PDB entry 6OGY | electron microscopy, 3.40 A resolution | chains A and E of the 13 polymer chains in the assembly

Chain A:
Name: RNA-dependent RNA polymerase of rotavirus A
Source organism: Rotavirus A
Notes: EC 2.7.7.48
UniProtKB: G0YZJ9 (G0YZJ9_9REOV); numbering as in UniProt (aligned over 1-1088)
Amino-acid sequence (1088 residues; each row starts with the number of its first residue):
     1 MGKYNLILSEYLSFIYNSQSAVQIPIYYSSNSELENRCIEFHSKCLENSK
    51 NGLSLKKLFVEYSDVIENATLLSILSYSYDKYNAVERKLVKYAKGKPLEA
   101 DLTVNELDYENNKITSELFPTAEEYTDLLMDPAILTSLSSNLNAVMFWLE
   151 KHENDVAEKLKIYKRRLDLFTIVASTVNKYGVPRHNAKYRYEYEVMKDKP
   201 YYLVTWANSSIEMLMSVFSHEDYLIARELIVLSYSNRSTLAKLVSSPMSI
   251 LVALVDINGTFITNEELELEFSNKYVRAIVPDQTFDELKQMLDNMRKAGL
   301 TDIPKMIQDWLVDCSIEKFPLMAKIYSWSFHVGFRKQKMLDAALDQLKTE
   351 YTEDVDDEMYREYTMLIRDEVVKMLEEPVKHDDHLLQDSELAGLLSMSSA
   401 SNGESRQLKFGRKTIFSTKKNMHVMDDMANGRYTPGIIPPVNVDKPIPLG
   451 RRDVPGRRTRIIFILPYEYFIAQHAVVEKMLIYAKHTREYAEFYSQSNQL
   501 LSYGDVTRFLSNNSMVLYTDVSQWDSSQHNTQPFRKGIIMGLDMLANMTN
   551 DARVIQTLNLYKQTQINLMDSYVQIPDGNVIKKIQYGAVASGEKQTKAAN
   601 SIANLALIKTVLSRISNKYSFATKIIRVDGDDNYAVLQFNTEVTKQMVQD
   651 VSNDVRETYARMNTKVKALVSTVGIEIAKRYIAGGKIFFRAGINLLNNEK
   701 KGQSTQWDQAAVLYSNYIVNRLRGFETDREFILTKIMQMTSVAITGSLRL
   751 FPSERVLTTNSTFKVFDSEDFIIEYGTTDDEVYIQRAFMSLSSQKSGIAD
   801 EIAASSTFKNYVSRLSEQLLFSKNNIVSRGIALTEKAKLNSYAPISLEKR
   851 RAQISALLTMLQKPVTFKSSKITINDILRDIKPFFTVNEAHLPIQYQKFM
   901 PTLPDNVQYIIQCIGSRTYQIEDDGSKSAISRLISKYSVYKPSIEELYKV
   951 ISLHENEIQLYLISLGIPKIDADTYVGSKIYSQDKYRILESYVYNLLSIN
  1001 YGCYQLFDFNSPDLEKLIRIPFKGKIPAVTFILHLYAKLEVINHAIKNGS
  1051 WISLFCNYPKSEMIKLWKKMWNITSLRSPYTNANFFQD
Disordered / not traced: 1, 34-67
From the paper describing this entry:
  - conformationally variable residues (loop rearrangement, order/disorder transition): Gln-19 to Ala-21, Gln-346 to Glu-358, Thr-487 to Leu-510, Asn-1072 to Asp-1088

Chain E:
Name: Inner capsid protein VP2
Source organism: Rotavirus A
UniProtKB: G0YZK0 (G0YZK0_9REOV); numbering as in UniProt (aligned over 1-887)
Amino-acid sequence (887 residues; numbered 1 to 887; the number before each row is that of its first residue):
     1 MAYRKRGARRETNLKQDDRMQEKEENKNVNTNSENKNATKPQLSEKVLSQ
    51 KEEVITDNQEEIKIADEVKKSNKEESKQLLEVLKTKEEHQKEVQYEILQK
   101 TIPTFEPKESILKKLEDIKPEQVKKQTKLFRIFEPRQLPVYRANGEKELR
   151 NRWYWKLKRDTLPDGDYDVREYFLNLYDQVLTEMPDYLLLKDMAVENKNS
   201 RDAGKVVDSETAAICDAIFQDEETEGVVRRFIAEMRQRVQADRNVVNYPS
   251 ILHPIDHAFNEYFLQHQLVEPLNNDIIFNYIPERIRNDVNYILNMDRNLP
   301 STARYIRPNLLQDRLNLHDNFESLWDTITTSNYILARSVVPDLKELVSTE
   351 AQIQKMSQDLQLEALTIQSETQFLTGINSQAANDCFKTLIAAMLSQRTMS
   401 LDFVTTNYMSLISGMWLLTVVPNDMFIRESLVACQLAIINTIIYPAFGMQ
   451 RMHYRNGDPQTPFQIAEQQIQNFQVANWLHFVNNNQFRQVVIDGVLNQVL
   501 NDNIRNGHVVNQLMEALMQLSRQQFPTMPVDYKRSIQRGILLLSNRLGQL
   551 VDLTRLLAYNYETLMACITMNMQHVQTLTTEKLQLTSVTSLCMLIGNATV
   601 IPSPQTLFHYYNVNVNFHSNYNERINDAVAIITAANRLNLYQKKMKSIVE
   651 DFLKRLQIFDISRVPDDQMYRLRDRLRLLPVEIRRLDIFNLILMNMEQIE
   701 RASDKIAQGVIIAYRDMQLERDEMYGYVNIARNLDGFQQINLEELMRTGD
   751 YAQITNMLLNNQPVALVGALPFITDSSVISLVAKLDATVFAQIVKLRKVD
   801 TLKPILYKINSDSNDFYLVANYDWVPTSTTKVYKQIPQQFDFRASMHMLT
   851 SNLTFTVYSDLLAFVSADTVEPINAVAFDNMRIMNEL
Disordered / not traced: 1-106

How chain A and chain E interact:
Pairs across the interface (52):
  Asn-258(A) / Glu-109(E)  hydrogen bond (side chain-backbone)
  Ile-262(A) / Asp-342(E)
  Asn-264(A) / Leu-343(E)
  Asn-264(A) / Leu-346(E)
  Asn-264(A) / Ser-379(E)  hydrogen bond
  Glu-265(A) / Glu-345(E)
  Glu-266(A) / Leu-346(E)
  Glu-266(A) / Ser-348(E)
  Glu-268(A) / Ser-348(E)
  Glu-268(A) / Thr-349(E)  hydrogen bond (side chain-backbone)
  Glu-268(A) / Ser-379(E)  hydrogen bond
  Leu-269(A) / Ser-379(E)
  Leu-269(A) / Gln-380(E)  hydrogen bond (backbone-backbone)
  Glu-270(A) / Leu-343(E)
  Glu-270(A) / Leu-346(E)
  Glu-270(A) / Ser-379(E)
  Glu-270(A) / Asn-383(E)
  Phe-271(A) / Asn-383(E)  hydrogen bond (backbone-side chain)
  Ser-272(A) / Asp-342(E)  hydrogen bond
  Ser-272(A) / Lys-387(E)
  Asn-273(A) / Arg-337(E)
  Asn-273(A) / Ser-338(E)
  Asn-273(A) / Lys-387(E)  hydrogen bond
  Tyr-275(A) / Leu-112(E)  hydrophobic
  Tyr-275(A) / Lys-113(E)
  Tyr-275(A) / Glu-116(E)
  Arg-508(A) / Lys-344(E)  hydrogen bond (backbone-side chain)
  Asn-512(A) / Gln-605(E)  hydrogen bond (side chain-backbone)
  Asn-513(A) / Gln-605(E)  hydrogen bond
  Asn-640(A) / Gln-605(E)  hydrogen bond (backbone-side chain)
  Asn-640(A) / Ala-867(E)
  Asn-640(A) / Asp-868(E)
  Thr-641(A) / Gln-605(E)
  Thr-641(A) / Ser-866(E)
  Gln-895(A) / Lys-582(E)
  Tyr-896(A) / Gln-380(E)
  Gln-897(A) / Glu-109(E)
  Thr-918(A) / Gln-380(E)
  Tyr-919(A) / Glu-350(E)
  Gln-920(A) / Glu-350(E)
  Ile-921(A) / Glu-350(E)
  Glu-922(A) / Glu-350(E)
  Tyr-986(A) / Ala-364(E)  hydrophobic
  Tyr-986(A) / Leu-365(E)
  Glu-990(A) / Leu-365(E)
  Asn-1010(A) / Gln-368(E)
  Phe-1022(A) / Ser-369(E)
  Phe-1022(A) / Glu-370(E)
  Lys-1025(A) / Glu-363(E)  hydrogen bond (backbone-side chain)
  Pro-1027(A) / Ala-364(E)
  Thr-1030(A) / Thr-366(E)
  His-1034(A) / Ser-369(E)  hydrogen bond
Interface residues without a listed pair, chain A (43 interface residues in all): Lys-274, Arg-277, Ser-511, Glu-642, Leu-989, Asp-1008, Pro-1012, Gly-1024, Phe-1031, Lys-1038
Interface residues without a listed pair, chain E (38 interface residues in all): Ile-353, Gly-376, Ile-377, Asn-378, Ser-603, Thr-606, His-609, Val-865

Overview:
The interface between chain A and chain E involves 43 residues on one side and 38 on the other, with 14
hydrogen bonds. Among the polar pairs are Asn-258(A)/Glu-109(E), Asn-264(A)/Ser-379(E) and
Glu-268(A)/Thr-349(E). From the paper: conformational variability at Gln-19(A), Gln-346(A) and Thr-487(A)
among others.
Chain A is RNA-dependent RNA polymerase of rotavirus A and chain E is Inner capsid protein VP2, both from
Rotavirus A; the structure, In situ structure of Rotavirus RNA-dependent RNA polymerase at duplex-open state,
was determined by electron microscopy together with 6OGZ from the same study.
